Entry 9O6S (electron microscopy, 21.00 A resolution (very low resolution: no residue pairs are listed; an interface is given only as per-side residue counts)); this record covers chains R and S of the 24 polymer chains in the assembly.

[Chain R]
Molecule: Prohibitin 1
Organism: Homo sapiens
UniProt: P35232 (PHB1_HUMAN); residues 1-272 here = UniProt positions 1-272
Chain sequence (272 residues; row label = number of the first residue in the row):
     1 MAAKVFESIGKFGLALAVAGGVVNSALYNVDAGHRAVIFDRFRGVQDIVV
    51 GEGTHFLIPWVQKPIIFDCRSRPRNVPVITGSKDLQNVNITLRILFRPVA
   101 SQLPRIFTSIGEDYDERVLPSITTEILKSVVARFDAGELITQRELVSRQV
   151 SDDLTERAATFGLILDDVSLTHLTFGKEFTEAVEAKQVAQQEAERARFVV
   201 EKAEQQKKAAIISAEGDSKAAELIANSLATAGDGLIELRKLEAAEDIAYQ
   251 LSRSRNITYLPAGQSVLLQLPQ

[Chain S]
Molecule: Prohibitin-2
Organism: Homo sapiens
UniProt: Q99623 (PHB2_HUMAN); residues 1-299 here = UniProt positions 1-299
Chain sequence (299 residues; numbered 1 to 299; the number before each row is that of its first residue):
     1 MAQNLKDLAGRLPAGPRGMGTALKLLLGAGAVAYGVRESVFTVEGGHRAI
    51 FFNRIGGVQQDTILAEGLHFRIPWFQYPIIYDIRARPRKISSPTGSKDLQ
   101 MVNISLRVLSRPNAQELPSMYQRLGLDYEERVLPSIVNEVLKSVVAKFNA
   151 SQLITQRAQVSLLIRRELTERAKDFSLILDDVAITELSFSREYTAAVEAK
   201 QVAQQEAQRAQFLVEKAKQEQRQKIVQAEGEAEAAKMLGEALSKNPGYIK
   251 LRKIRAAQNISKTIATSQNRIYLTADNLVLNLQDESFTRGSDSLIKGKK

[How chain R and chain S interact]
At this resolution (21 A) residue pairs are not listed: 50 residues of chain R and 44 of chain S lie at the interface.

[Summary]
50 residues of chain R face 44 of chain S across their interface.
Chain R is Prohibitin 1 and chain S is Prohibitin-2, both from Homo sapiens; the structure, Structure of the
human prohibitin complex in the closed state, was determined by electron microscopy, deposited together with
9O6T.
